4CHA - chains A and B of the 6 polymer chains in the assembly; structure by X-ray diffraction, 1.68 A resolution.

[Chain A]
Name: Alpha-chymotrypsin A
From: Bos taurus
Notes: EC 3.4.21.1
UniProtKB: P00766 (CTRA_BOVIN); residues 1-13 here = UniProt positions 1-13
Chain sequence (13 residues; row label = number of the first residue in the row):
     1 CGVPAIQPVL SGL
Not modelled in the structure: 12-13

[Chain B]
Name: Alpha-chymotrypsin A
From: Bos taurus
Notes: EC 3.4.21.1
UniProtKB: P00766 (CTRA_BOVIN); numbering as in UniProt (aligned over 16-146)
Chain sequence (131 residues; row label = number of the first residue in the row):
    16 IVNGEEAVPG SWPWQVSLQD KTGFHFCGGS LINENWVVTA AHCGVTTSDV VVAGEFDQGS
    76 SSEKIQKLKI AKVFKNSKYN SLTINNDITL LKLSTAASFS QTVSAVCLPS ASDDFAAGTT
   136 CVTTGWGLTR Y
Disulfides: Cys42-Cys58
UniProt features mapped onto this chain:
  - active site (Charge relay system): His57, Asp102

[How chain A and chain B interact]
Residue-residue contacts (17; chain A residue first):
  Cys1(A) with Ala120(B); Cys122(B), disulfide
  Gly2(A) with Trp29(B); Ala120(B), hydrogen bond (backbone-backbone); Cys122(B)
  Pro4(A) with Ser26(B); Pro28(B); Trp29(B), hydrophobic
  Ala5(A) with Gln116(B)
  Ile6(A) with Pro24(B); Ser26(B); Thr117(B)
  Pro8(A) with Ser26(B); Trp27(B), hydrophobic
  Val9(A) with Val23(B), hydrophobic
  Ser11(A) with Trp27(B); Val137(B)
Also at the interface, not in a pair above, chain A (9 interface residues in all): Gln7
Also at the interface, not in a pair above, chain B (14 interface residues in all): Glu20, Gly25, Val121
Inter-chain disulfides: Cys1(A)-Cys122(B)

[Summary]
9 residues of chain A and 14 residues of chain B are in contact; the contacts include 1 disulfide bond and 1
hydrogen bond. Its one hydrogen bond, Gly2(A)-Ala120(B), is backbone to backbone. UniProt lists active-site
residues His57(B) and Asp102(B) on chain B.
Here chain A is Alpha-chymotrypsin A and chain B is Alpha-chymotrypsin A, both from Bos taurus. Entry 4CHA
(Structure of alpha-*chymotrypsin refined at 1.68 angstroms resolution) was determined by X-ray diffraction.
